Entry 4DIK (X-ray diffraction, 1.75 A resolution); this record covers chains A and B.

[Chain A (and B)]
Name: Flavoprotein
From: Thermotoga maritima
Notes: chain B of this document is another copy of the same molecule, construct and numbering; everything in this record applies to it too
UniProt: Q9WZL4 (Q9WZL4_THEMA); residue numbers follow UniProt; this construct covers 1-398
Sequence (410 residues; numbered -11 to 398; the number before each row is that of its first residue; numbers below 1 keep their minus sign (Met-11 is residue -11)):
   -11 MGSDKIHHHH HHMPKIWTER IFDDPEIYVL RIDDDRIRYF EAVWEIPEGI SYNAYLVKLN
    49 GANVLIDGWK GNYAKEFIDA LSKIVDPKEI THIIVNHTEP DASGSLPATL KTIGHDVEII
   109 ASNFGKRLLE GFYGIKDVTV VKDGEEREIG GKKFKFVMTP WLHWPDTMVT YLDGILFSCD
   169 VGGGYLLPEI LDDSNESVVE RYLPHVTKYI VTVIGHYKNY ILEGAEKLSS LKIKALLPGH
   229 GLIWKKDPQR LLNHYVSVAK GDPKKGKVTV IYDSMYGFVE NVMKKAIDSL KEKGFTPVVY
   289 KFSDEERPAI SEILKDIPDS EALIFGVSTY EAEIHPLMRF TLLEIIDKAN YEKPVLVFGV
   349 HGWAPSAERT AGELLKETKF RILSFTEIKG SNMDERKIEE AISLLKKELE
Not modelled in the structure: -11 to -4 (chain B: -11 to -2)
Sequence notes: expression tag (-11 to 0); engineered mutation Ala90 (His in Q9WZL4)
Ion coordination: mu-oxo-diiron Fe: His85, Glu87, Asp89, His151, Asp168, His228
Small-molecule neighbours: mu-oxo-diiron (FEO): Phe28, His85, Glu87, Asp89, His151, Asp168, Tyr197, His228

[Chain A / chain B interface]
Pairs across the interface (95; chain A residue first):
  Arg24(A) with Glu293(B)
  Ile25(A) with Asp292(B)
  Arg26(A) with Asp292(B), hydrogen bond (backbone-backbone); Glu293(B)
  Tyr27(A) with Ser291(B); Asp292(B), hydrogen bond (backbone-backbone); Glu293(B); Glu294(B); Arg295(B)
  Glu29(A) with Met263(B); Tyr318(B), hydrogen bond; His323(B), hydrogen bond (backbone-side chain)
  Ala30(A) with Ser262(B); Ser291(B); Asp292(B); Arg295(B); His323(B); Leu325(B)
  Val31(A) with Arg295(B), hydrogen bond (backbone-side chain)
  Trp32(A) with Tyr318(B), hydrogen bond
  Lys58(A) with Asp292(B), salt bridge
  Glu87(A) with Tyr264(B), hydrogen bond
  Pro88(A) with Tyr264(B), hydrophobic; Phe266(B), hydrophobic
  Asp89(A) with Tyr264(B), hydrogen bond
  Leu116(A) with Trp351(B), hydrophobic
  Glu118(A) with Ser379(B), hydrogen bond (backbone-side chain)
  Gly119(A) with Gly378(B); Ser379(B), hydrogen bond (backbone-backbone)
  Phe120(A) with Phe266(B); Tyr318(B), hydrophobic; Ser379(B), hydrogen bond (backbone-backbone)
  Tyr121(A) with Ser379(B)
  Gly122(A) with Ser379(B), hydrogen bond (backbone-side chain)
  Trp149(A) with Trp351(B)
  His151(A) with Glu319(B), salt bridge
  Trp152(A) with Tyr264(B); Glu319(B), hydrogen bond; Trp351(B)
  Pro153(A) with Trp351(B)
  Thr200(A) with Tyr318(B)
  His204(A) with Glu319(B)
  Tyr205(A) with Glu319(B)
  Ser262(A) with Ala30(B)
  Met263(A) with Glu29(B)
  Tyr264(A) with Glu87(B), hydrogen bond; Pro88(B), hydrophobic; Trp152(B)
  Phe266(A) with Pro88(B), hydrophobic; Phe120(B), hydrophobic
  Ser291(A) with Tyr27(B); Ala30(B)
  Asp292(A) with Ile25(B); Arg26(B), hydrogen bond (backbone-backbone); Tyr27(B), hydrogen bond (backbone-backbone); Ala30(B); Lys58(B), salt bridge
  Glu293(A) with Arg24(B); Arg26(B); Tyr27(B)
  Glu294(A) with Tyr27(B)
  Arg295(A) with Tyr27(B); Ala30(B), hydrogen bond (side chain-backbone); Val31(B), hydrogen bond (side chain-backbone)
  Tyr318(A) with Phe120(B), hydrophobic
  Glu319(A) with His151(B), salt bridge; Trp152(B), hydrogen bond
  His323(A) with Glu29(B); Ala30(B); Val31(B)
  Pro324(A) with Phe328(B); Glu332(B)
  Leu325(A) with Ala30(B)
  Arg327(A) with Phe328(B); Leu331(B); Glu332(B), salt bridge
  Phe328(A) with Pro324(B); Arg327(B); Phe328(B), hydrophobic
  Leu331(A) with Arg327(B)
  Glu332(A) with Pro324(B); Arg327(B), salt bridge
  Asp335(A) with Glu319(B)
  Lys336(A) with Tyr318(B), hydrogen bond; Glu319(B), salt bridge
  Trp351(A) with Phe112(B), hydrophobic; Leu116(B), hydrophobic; Trp152(B); Pro153(B)
  Gly378(A) with Gly119(B); Phe120(B)
  Ser379(A) with Gly119(B), hydrogen bond (backbone-backbone); Phe120(B), hydrogen bond (backbone-backbone); Tyr121(B); Gly122(B)
Other interface residues (no listed pair), chain A (52 interface residues in all): Phe28, Glu33, Phe112, Phe290
Other interface residues (no listed pair), chain B (45 interface residues in all): Trp32, Glu33, Trp149, Tyr205, Phe290

[Overview]
The interface between chain A and chain B involves 52 residues on one side and 45 on the other; the contacts
include 22 hydrogen bonds and 7 salt bridges. Polar pairs include Lys58(A)-Asp292(B), His151(A)-Glu319(B) and
Arg327(A)-Glu332(B). Ligands of chain A: mu-oxo-diiron.
Both chains are Flavoprotein (Thermotoga maritima). Entry 4DIK (Flavo Di-iron protein H90A mutant from
Thermotoga maritima) was determined by X-ray diffraction, deposited together with 4DIL.
